Entry 7PXA (electron microscopy, 2.80 A resolution); this record covers chains 4 and H of the 35 polymer chains in the assembly.

[Chain 4]
Molecule: Proteasome subunit alpha
From: Mycobacterium tuberculosis
UniProt: A0A655IUE1 (A0A655IUE1_MYCTX); residue numbers follow UniProt; this construct covers 1-248
Chain sequence (248 residues; numbered 1 to 248; the number before each row is that of its first residue):
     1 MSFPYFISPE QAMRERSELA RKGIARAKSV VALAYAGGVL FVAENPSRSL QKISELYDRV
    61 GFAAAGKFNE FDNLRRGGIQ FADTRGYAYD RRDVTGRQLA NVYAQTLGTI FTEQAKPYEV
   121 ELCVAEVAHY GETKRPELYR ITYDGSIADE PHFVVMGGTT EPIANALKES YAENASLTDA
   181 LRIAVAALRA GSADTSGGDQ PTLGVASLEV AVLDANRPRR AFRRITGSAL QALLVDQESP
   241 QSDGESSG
Unresolved in the structure: 1-7, 191-202, 235-248

[Chain H]
Molecule: Proteasome subunit beta
From: Mycobacterium tuberculosis
Notes: EC 3.4.25.1
UniProt: A0A045HFG5 (A0A045HFG5_MYCTX); residues 244-534 here correspond to UniProt positions 1-291 (UniProt number = residue number - 243)
Chain sequence (291 residues; each row starts with the number of its first residue):
   244 MTWPLPDRLS INSLSGTPAV DLSSFTDFLR RQAPELLPAS ISGGAPLAGG DAQLPHGTTI
   304 VALKYPGGVV MAGDRRSTQG NMISGRDVRK VYITDDYTAT GIAGTAAVAV EFARLYAVEL
   364 EHYEKLEGVP LTFAGKINRL AIMVRGNLAA AMQGLLALPL LAGYDIHASD PQSAGRIVSF
   424 DAAGGWNIEE EGYQAVGSGS LFAKSSMKKL YSQVTDGDSG LRVAVEALYD AADDDSATGG
   484 PDLVRGIFPT AVIIDADGAV DVPESRIAEL ARAIIESRSG ADTFGSDGGE K
Unresolved in the structure: 244-300, 523-534

[Interface between chain 4 and chain H]
Pairs across the interface - 22 pairs, chain 4 then chain H:
  E55(4) - K368(H)
  L56(4) - K368(H)  hydrogen bond (backbone-side chain)
  Y57(4) - K368(H)
  D58(4) - E364(H)
  R75(4) - K368(H)  hydrogen bond (side chain-backbone)
  R75(4) - L369(H)  hydrogen bond (side chain-backbone)
  R76(4) - L369(H)
  I79(4) - H365(H)
  I79(4) - K368(H)
  I79(4) - L369(H)  hydrophobic
  Q80(4) - H365(H)  hydrogen bond
  D83(4) - H365(H)  salt bridge
  D83(4) - K368(H)  salt bridge
  G86(4) - R357(H)
  Y87(4) - R357(H)  hydrogen bond (backbone-side chain)
  Y87(4) - L358(H)  hydrophobic
  Y87(4) - V361(H)  hydrophobic
  R91(4) - E364(H)  salt bridge
  R219(4) - E364(H)  salt bridge
  R220(4) - E364(H)  salt bridge
  R220(4) - E367(H)  salt bridge
  R220(4) - K368(H)
Interface residues without a listed pair, chain 4 (16 interface residues in all): S54, Y89
Interface residues without a listed pair, chain H (10 interface residues in all): E354, E370

[Summary]
The interface between chain 4 and chain H involves 16 residues on one side and 10 on the other; the contacts
include 5 hydrogen bonds and 6 salt bridges. Polar pairs include D83(4)-H365(H), D83(4)-K368(H) and
R91(4)-E364(H).
Chain 4 is Proteasome subunit alpha and chain H is Proteasome subunit beta, both from Mycobacterium
tuberculosis; the structure, Open-gate mycobacterium 20S CP proteasome in complex MPA - global 3D refinement,
was determined by electron microscopy, deposited together with 7PX9, 7PXB, 7PXC and 7PXD.
